7YJN - chains D and E of the 5 polymer chains in the assembly; structure by electron microscopy, 3.40 A resolution.

== Chain D ==
Name: ORMDL family protein
Organism: Arabidopsis thaliana
UniProt: Q9C5I0 (Q9C5I0_ARATH); residues 1-157 here = UniProt positions 1-157
Chain sequence (157 residues; numbered 1 to 157; the number before each row is that of its first residue):
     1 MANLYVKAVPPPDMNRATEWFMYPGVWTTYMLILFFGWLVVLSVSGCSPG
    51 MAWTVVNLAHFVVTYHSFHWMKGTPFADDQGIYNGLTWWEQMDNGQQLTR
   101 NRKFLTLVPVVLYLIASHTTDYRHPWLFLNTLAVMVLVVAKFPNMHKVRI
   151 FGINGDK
Disordered / not traced: 1-11, 150-157
Differences from the reference sequence: engineered mutation Ala17 (Asn in Q9C5I0)
Reported in the primary citation:
  - mutagenesis - N17A: decreased binding to ceramide
  - mutagenesis - S67R: increased catalytic activity
  - mutagenesis - S67R: decreased binding to C6-phytoceramide
  - mutagenesis - W20R, W88R: abolished binding to C6-phytoceramide
  - mutagenesis - W20R, W88R: increased catalytic activity (intracellular SPT activity)

== Chain E ==
Name: Long chain base biosynthesis protein 1
Organism: Arabidopsis thaliana
UniProt: Q94IB8 (LCB1_ARATH); residue numbers follow UniProt; this construct covers 1-62
Chain sequence (62 residues; each row starts with the number of its first residue):
     1 MASNLVEMFNAALNWVTMILESPSARVVLFGVPIRGHFFVEGLLGVVIII
    51 LLTRKSYKPPKR
Disordered / not traced: 1-35

== How chain D and chain E interact ==
Contacting residue pairs (17):
  Asn94(D) - Lys58(E)
  Gly95(D) - Pro59(E)
  Gln96(D) - Ser56(E)
  Gln96(D) - Lys58(E)
  Gln97(D) - Ser56(E)
  Gln97(D) - Tyr57(E)
  Leu98(D) - Arg54(E)
  Leu98(D) - Ser56(E)
  Thr99(D) - Ser56(E)
  Lys103(D) - Leu51(E)
  Lys103(D) - Leu52(E)  hydrogen bond (side chain-backbone)
  Lys103(D) - Arg54(E)
  Leu107(D) - Ile48(E)  hydrophobic
  Val110(D) - Ile48(E)  hydrophobic
  Leu114(D) - Leu44(E)  hydrophobic
  Tyr122(D) - His37(E)
  Pro143(D) - Tyr57(E)
Also at the interface, not in a pair above, chain D (13 interface residues in all): Tyr113
Also at the interface, not in a pair above, chain E (11 interface residues in all): Lys55

== Overview ==
The interface between chain D and chain E involves 13 residues on one side and 11 on the other, with 1
hydrogen bond. The hydrogen-bonded pair is Lys103(D)-Leu52(E). The paper reports that W20R and W88R of chain D
abolish binding to C6-phytoceramide; W20R and W88R of chain D increase catalytic activity (intracellular SPT
activity).
Chain D is ORMDL family protein and chain E is Long chain base biosynthesis protein 1, both from Arabidopsis
thaliana; the structure, Cryo-EM structure of the monomeric atSPT-ORM1 (ORM1-N17A) complex, was determined by
electron microscopy (same publication as 7YJK, 7YJM and 7YJO).
